PDB entry 8VWU | electron microscopy, 3.00 A resolution | chains C and I of the 10 polymer chains in the assembly

# Chain C
Molecule: Histone H2A type 1
From: Homo sapiens
UniProtKB: P0C0S8 (H2A1_HUMAN); residues 1-129 here correspond to UniProt positions 2-130 (UniProt number = residue number + 1)
Amino-acid sequence (129 residues; numbered 1 to 129; the number before each row is that of its first residue):
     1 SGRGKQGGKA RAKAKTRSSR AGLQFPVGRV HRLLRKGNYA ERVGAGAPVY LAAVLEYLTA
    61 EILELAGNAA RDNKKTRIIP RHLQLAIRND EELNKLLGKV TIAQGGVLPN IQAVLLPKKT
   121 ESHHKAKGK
Unresolved in the structure: 1-9, 119-129

# Chain I
Molecule: 601 I strand (damaged strand)
Sequence (147 nucleotides; row label = number of the first residue in the row):
     1 ATCGAGAATC CCGGTGCCGA GGCCGCTCAA TTGGTCGTAG ACAGCTCTAG CACCGCTTAA
    61 ACGCACGTAC GCGCTGTCCC CCGCGTTTTA ACCGCCAAGG GGATTACTCC CTAGTCTCCA
   121 GGCACGTGTC AGATATATAC ATCCGAT
Modified / non-standard residues: 8OG (8-oxo-2'-deoxy-guanosine-5'-monophosphate) at position 34

# Chain C / chain I interface
Residue-residue contacts (15; chain C residue first):
  Ala10(C) - DG33(I)  sugar contact
  Arg11(C) - DT31(I)  hydrogen bond to the base
  Arg11(C) - DT32(I)  hydrogen bond to the sugar
  Ala12(C) - DG33(I)  hydrogen bond to the phosphate
  Ala14(C) - DT32(I)  phosphate contact
  Lys15(C) - DT31(I)  phosphate contact
  Lys15(C) - DT32(I)  hydrogen bond to the phosphate
  Thr16(C) - DT31(I)  hydrogen bond to the phosphate
  Arg17(C) - DT31(I)  salt bridge to the phosphate
  Arg20(C) - DT32(I)  salt bridge to the phosphate
  Arg29(C) - DA30(I)  phosphate contact
  Arg32(C) - DA29(I)  phosphate contact
  Arg32(C) - DA30(I)  salt bridge to the phosphate
  Arg42(C) - DA39(I)  sugar contact
  Arg77(C) - DA20(I)  sugar contact
Interface residues without a listed pair, chain C (15 interface residues in all): Lys13, Gly28, Lys74
Interface residues without a listed pair, chain I (8 interface residues in all): DC11

# Summary
15 residues of chain C and 8 residues of chain I are in contact; the contacts include 5 hydrogen bonds and 3
salt bridges. Polar contacts include Arg11(C)-DT31(I), Arg11(C)-DT32(I) and Ala12(C)-DG33(I).
Here chain C is Histone H2A type 1 (Homo sapiens) and chain I is 601 I strand (damaged strand). Entry 8VWU
(Nucleosome containing 8oxoG at SHL4) was determined by electron microscopy, deposited together with 8VWS,
8VWT and 8VWV.
